3ZSL - chain A; structure by X-ray diffraction, 1.08 A resolution.

== Chain A ==
Name: Galectin-3
From: Homo sapiens
Notes: fragment: carbohydrate recognition domain, residues 114-250
UniProt: P17931 (LEG3_HUMAN); residues 114-250 here = UniProt positions 114-250
Amino-acid sequence (138 residues; each row starts with the number of its first residue):
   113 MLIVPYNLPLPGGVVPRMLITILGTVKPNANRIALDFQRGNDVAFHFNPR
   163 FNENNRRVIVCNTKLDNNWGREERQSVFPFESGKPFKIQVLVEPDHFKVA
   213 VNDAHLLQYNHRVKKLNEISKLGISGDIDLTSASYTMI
Sequence notes: expression tag (113)
Curated features (UniProtKB/Swiss-Prot):
  - motif: Lys-226 to Asp-241 (Nuclear export signal)
  - binding site (a beta-D-galactoside): Trp-181 to Gln-187
  - modified residue: Ser-188 (Phosphoserine)

== Summary ==
From UniProt: 7 beta-D-galactoside-binding residues.
Chain A is Galectin-3 (Homo sapiens); the structure, Crystal structure of Apo Human Galectin-3 CRD at 1.08
angstrom resolution, at cryogenic temperature, was determined by X-ray diffraction together with 3ZSJ, 3ZSK
and 3ZSM from the same study.
